Entry 8RML (electron microscopy, 3.84 A resolution); this record covers chains J and K of the 13 polymer chains in the assembly.

[Chain J]
Name: Calcium homeostasis modulator protein 2
From: Homo sapiens
Reference sequence: Q9HA72 (CAHM2_HUMAN); residue numbers follow UniProt; this construct covers 2-323
Chain sequence (331 residues; numbered 0 to 330; the number before each row is that of its first residue; numbering starts at 0):
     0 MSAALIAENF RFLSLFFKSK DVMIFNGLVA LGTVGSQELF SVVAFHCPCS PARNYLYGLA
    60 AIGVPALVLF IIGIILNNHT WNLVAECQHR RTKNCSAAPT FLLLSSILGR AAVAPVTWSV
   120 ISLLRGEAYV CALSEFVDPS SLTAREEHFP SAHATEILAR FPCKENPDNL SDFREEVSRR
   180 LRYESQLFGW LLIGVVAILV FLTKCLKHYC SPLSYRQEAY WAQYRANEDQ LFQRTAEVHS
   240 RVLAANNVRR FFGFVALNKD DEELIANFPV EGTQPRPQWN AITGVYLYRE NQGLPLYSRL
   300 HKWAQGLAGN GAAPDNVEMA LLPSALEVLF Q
Not modelled in the structure: 0-43, 90-97, 136-151, 163-168, 304-330
Differences from the reference sequence: initiating methionine (0); expression tag (1, 324-330)
Curated features (UniProtKB/Swiss-Prot):
  - region: Leu-14 to Phe-39 (Central pore), Glu-145 to His-152 (Hemichannel docking), Tyr-214 to Phe-251 (Intersubunit interaction)
  - site: Asn-168 (Not N-glycosylated)
Disulfides: Cys-48/Cys-162

[Chain K]
Name: Calcium homeostasis modulator protein 4
From: Homo sapiens
Reference sequence: Q5JW98 (CAHM4_HUMAN); residues 2-314 here = UniProt positions 2-314
Chain sequence (322 residues; each row starts with the number of its first residue; numbering starts at 0):
     0 MSCPTLNNIV SSLQRNGIFI NSLIAALTIG GQQLFSSSTF SCPCQVGKNF YYGSAFLVIP
    60 ALILLVAGFA LRSQMWTITG EYCCSCAPPY RRISPLECKL ACLRFFSITG RAVIAPLTWL
   120 AVTLLTGTYY ECAASEFASV DHYPMFDNVS ASKREEILAG FPCCRSAPSD VILVRDEIAL
   180 LHRYQSQMLG WILITLATIA ALVSCCVAKC CSPLTSLQHC YWTSHLQNER ELFEQAAEQH
   240 SRLLMMHRIK KLFGFIPGSE DVKHIRIPSC QDWKDISVPT LLCMGDDLQG HYSFLGNRVD
   300 EDNEEDRSRG IELKPALEVL FQ
Not modelled in the structure: 0-4, 83-93, 256-321
Differences from the reference sequence: initiating methionine (0); expression tag (1, 315-321)
Disulfides: Cys-41/Cys-131, Cys-43/Cys-162

[How chain J and chain K interact]
Residue-residue contacts (42; chain J residue first):
  Leu-123(J) / Thr-38(K)
  Arg-178(J) / Cys-163(K)
  Arg-179(J) / Gln-44(K)
  Arg-181(J) / Ser-40(K)  hydrogen bond
  Tyr-182(J) / Pro-42(K)  hydrophobic
  Tyr-182(J) / Gln-44(K)
  Tyr-182(J) / Lys-47(K)
  Tyr-182(J) / Tyr-51(K)  hydrophobic
  Gln-185(J) / Thr-38(K)
  Trp-189(J) / Phe-34(K)  hydrophobic
  Trp-189(J) / Phe-55(K)
  Ala-196(J) / Val-65(K)  hydrophobic
  Phe-200(J) / Val-65(K)  hydrophobic
  Phe-200(J) / Phe-68(K)  hydrophobic
  Phe-200(J) / Met-74(K)  hydrophobic
  Lys-203(J) / Trp-75(K)
  Cys-204(J) / Trp-75(K)  hydrophobic
  Tyr-208(J) / Cys-82(K)  hydrophobic
  Tyr-214(J) / Thr-76(K)
  Arg-215(J) / Phe-232(K)
  Tyr-219(J) / Ala-236(K)
  Tyr-219(J) / His-239(K)  hydrogen bond
  Tyr-219(J) / Ser-240(K)  hydrogen bond (side chain-backbone)
  Tyr-219(J) / Leu-243(K)
  Gln-222(J) / Ser-240(K)  hydrogen bond (backbone-side chain)
  Tyr-223(J) / Ser-240(K)  hydrogen bond (backbone-side chain)
  Tyr-223(J) / Met-244(K)
  Asn-226(J) / Glu-237(K)
  Asn-226(J) / Arg-241(K)
  Glu-227(J) / Met-244(K)
  Leu-230(J) / Met-244(K)  hydrophobic
  Arg-233(J) / Phe-254(K)
  Arg-233(J) / Ile-255(K)
  Thr-234(J) / Ile-248(K)
  Thr-234(J) / Phe-252(K)
  Thr-234(J) / Phe-254(K)
  Phe-267(J) / Phe-254(K)  hydrophobic
  Gln-273(J) / Leu-251(K)
  Gln-273(J) / Phe-252(K)
  Gln-277(J) / Leu-251(K)
  Trp-302(J) / Leu-251(K)  hydrophobic
  Ala-303(J) / Lys-250(K)
Also at the interface, not in a pair above, chain J (33 interface residues in all): Arg-124, Leu-186, Ile-192, Phe-231, Trp-278, Leu-299
Also at the interface, not in a pair above, chain K (33 interface residues in all): Ile-62, Ala-69, Cys-162, Arg-247

[Summary]
Chain J and chain K each contribute 33 residues to their interface, with 5 hydrogen bonds. Among the polar
pairs are Arg-181(J)/Ser-40(K), Tyr-219(J)/His-239(K) and Tyr-219(J)/Ser-240(K).
Chain J is Calcium homeostasis modulator protein 2 and chain K is Calcium homeostasis modulator protein 4,
both from Homo sapiens; the structure, Structure of heteromeric CALHM2/4 channel in complex with synthetic
nanobody SbC4, was determined by electron microscopy together with 8RMK, 8RMM and 8RMN from the same study.
